PDB entry 1Y2J | X-ray diffraction, 2.55 A resolution | chain A

== Chain A ==
Molecule: cAMP-specific 3', 5'-cyclic phosphodiesterase 4B
From: Homo sapiens
Notes: EC 3.1.4.17; fragment: catalytic domain of human phosphodiesterase 4b
UniProtKB: Q07343 (PDE4B_HUMAN); residues 152-528 here correspond to UniProt positions 324-700 (UniProt number = residue number + 172)
Chain sequence (398 residues; each row starts with the number of its first residue):
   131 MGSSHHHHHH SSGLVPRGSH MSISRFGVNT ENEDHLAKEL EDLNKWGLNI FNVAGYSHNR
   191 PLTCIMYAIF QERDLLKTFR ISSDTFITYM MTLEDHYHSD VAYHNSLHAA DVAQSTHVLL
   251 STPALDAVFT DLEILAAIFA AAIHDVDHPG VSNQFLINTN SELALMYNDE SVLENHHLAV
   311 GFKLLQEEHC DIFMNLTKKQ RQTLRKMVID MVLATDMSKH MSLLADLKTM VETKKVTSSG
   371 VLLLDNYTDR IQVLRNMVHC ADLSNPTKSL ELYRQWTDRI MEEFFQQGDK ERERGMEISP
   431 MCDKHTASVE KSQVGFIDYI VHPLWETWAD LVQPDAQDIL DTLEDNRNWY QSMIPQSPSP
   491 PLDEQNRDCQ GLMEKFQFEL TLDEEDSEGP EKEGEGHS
Disordered / not traced: 131-162, 486-528
Sequence notes: initiating methionine (131); cloning artifact (132-134, 141-151); expression tag (135-140); modified residue (194)
Modified positions: Cys-194 (s,s-(2-hydroxyethyl)thiocysteine; CME)
Curated features (UniProtKB/Swiss-Prot):
  - active site: His-234 (Proton donor)
  - binding site (3',5'-cyclic AMP): His-234, Gln-443, Phe-446
  - binding site (AMP): His-234, His-238, Asp-275, Asp-392, Gln-443, Phe-446
  - binding site (Zn(2+)): His-238, His-274, Asp-275, Asp-392
  - binding site (Mg(2+)): Asp-275
  - binding site (Mn(2+)): Asp-275
  - modified residue (Phosphoserine): Ser-487, Ser-489
Ion coordination: Zn2+: His-274, Asp-275, Asp-392; Mg2+ near Asp-275 (its only coordinating residue here)
Residues lining bound ligands: 7DE (3,5-dimethyl-1-(3-nitrophenyl)-1H-pyrazole-4-carboxylic acid ethyl ester): Tyr-233, His-234, Thr-345, Met-347, Asp-392, Leu-393, Asn-395, Tyr-403, Trp-406, Thr-407, Ile-410, Phe-414, Met-431, Gln-443, Phe-446

== In short ==
Ligands of chain A: compound 7DE. His-274, Asp-275 and Asp-392 form the Zn2+ site. From UniProt: active-site
residue His-234, 3 residues binding 3',5'-cyclic AMP, 6 AMP-binding residues and 4 Zn2+-binding residues.
Chain A is cAMP-specific 3', 5'-cyclic phosphodiesterase 4B (Homo sapiens); the structure, Catalytic Domain Of
Human Phosphodiesterase 4B In Complex With 3,5-dimethyl-1-(3-nitro-phenyl)-1H-pyrazole-4-carboxylic acid ethyl
ester, was determined by X-ray diffraction together with 1Y2B, 1Y2D, 1Y2E, 1Y2H and 1Y2K from the same study.
